PDB entry 8AS9 | X-ray diffraction, 3.40 A resolution | chains B and C of the 4 polymer chains in the assembly

Chain B:
Name: B-cell lymphoma 6 protein
Organism: Homo sapiens
UniProt: P41182 (BCL6_HUMAN); residue numbers follow UniProt; this construct covers 6-129
Sequence (137 residues; each row starts with the number of its first residue; numbers below 1 keep their minus sign (Gly-7 is residue -7)):
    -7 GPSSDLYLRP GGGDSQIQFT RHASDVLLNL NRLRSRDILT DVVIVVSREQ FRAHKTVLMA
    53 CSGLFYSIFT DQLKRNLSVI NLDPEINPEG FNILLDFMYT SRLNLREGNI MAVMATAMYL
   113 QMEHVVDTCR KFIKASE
Not modelled in the structure: -7 to -5, 129
Differences from the reference sequence: expression tag (-7 to 5); engineered mutation Gln8 (Cys in P41182), Arg67 (Cys in P41182), Asn84 (Cys in P41182)
Swiss-Prot annotation at these positions:
  - mutagenesis: Asn21 (N21K: Abolishes interaction with NCOR2 and HDAC2, no effect on interaction with CTBP1 and transcriptional autoinhibition; when associated with A-116 and 376-Q--Q-379), Ser59 (S59A: Abolished ubiquitination by the SCF(FBXL17) complex), His116 (H116A: Abolishes interaction with NCOR2 and HDAC2, no effect on interaction with CTBP1 and transcriptional autoinhibition; when associated with K-21 and 376-Q--Q-379)

Chain C:
Name: Talin-1
Organism: Mus musculus
UniProt: P26039 (TLN1_MOUSE); numbering as in UniProt (aligned over 1359-1659)
Sequence (309 residues; each row starts with the number of its first residue):
  1351 GIDPFTKHGQ KECDNALRQL ETVRELLENP VQPINDMSYF GCLDSVMENS KVLGEAMTGI
  1411 SQNAKNGNLP EFGDAIATAS KALCGFTEAA AQAAYLVGVS DPNSQAGQQG LVEPTQFARA
  1471 NQAIQMACQS LGEPGCTQAQ VLSAATIVAK HTSALCNSCR LASARTANPT AKRQFVQSAK
  1531 EVANSTANLV KTIKALDGDF TEENRAQCRA ATAPLLEAVD NLSAFASNPE FSSVPAQISP
  1591 EGRAAMEPIV ISAKTMLESA GGLIQTARAL AVNPRDPPRW SVLAGHSRTV SDSIKKLITS
  1651 MRDKAPGQL
Not modelled in the structure: 1351-1353
Differences from the reference sequence: expression tag (1351-1358)
Swiss-Prot annotation at these positions:
  - modified residue: Lys1544 (N6-acetyllysine)
  - mutagenesis: Gly1404 (G1404L: Does not affect focal adhesion (FA) formation, cell adhesion and spreading. Impairs the interaction with KANK1 and abrogates KANK1 association with FAs ...), Trp1630 (W1630A: Impairs the interaction with KANK1), Ser1641 (S1641E: Does not significantly affect the interaction with KANK1)
Reported in the primary citation:
  - mutagenesis - G1404L: abolished binding to KN-motif NCoR1 BBD fusion, Nuclear receptor corepressor 1

Interface between chain B and chain C:
Pairs across the interface - 27 pairs, chain B then chain C:
  Gly55(B) - Ser1388(C)
  Tyr58(B) - Tyr1389(C)  hydrophobic
  Tyr58(B) - Phe1390(C)  hydrophobic
  Tyr58(B) - Ala1655(C)
  Tyr58(B) - Pro1656(C)
  Tyr58(B) - Gly1657(C)  hydrogen bond (side chain-backbone)
  Thr62(B) - Pro1656(C)
  Thr62(B) - Gly1657(C)
  Glu77(B) - Arg1515(C)
  Glu77(B) - Thr1516(C)
  Glu77(B) - Ala1517(C)
  Met103(B) - Arg1510(C)
  Met103(B) - Ala1514(C)
  Met106(B) - Arg1510(C)
  Met106(B) - Leu1511(C)  hydrophobic
  Ala107(B) - Ala1514(C)
  Met110(B) - Asp1386(C)
  Met110(B) - Arg1515(C)
  Gln113(B) - Asp1386(C)
  Gln113(B) - Met1387(C)
  Gln113(B) - Ser1388(C)
  Met114(B) - Asp1386(C)  hydrogen bond (backbone-backbone)
  Glu115(B) - Asn1385(C)
  Glu115(B) - Asp1386(C)  hydrogen bond (backbone-backbone)
  Glu115(B) - Met1387(C)
  Ile125(B) - Asn1507(C)
  Ile125(B) - Arg1510(C)
Also at the interface, not in a pair above, chain B (14 interface residues in all): Met51, Val118
Also at the interface, not in a pair above, chain C (17 interface residues in all): Leu1446

In short:
The interface between chain B and chain C involves 14 residues on one side and 17 on the other, with 3
hydrogen bonds. Polar pairs include Tyr58(B)-Gly1657(C), Met114(B)-Asp1386(C) and Glu115(B)-Asp1386(C). The
paper reports that G1404L of chain C abolishes binding to KN-motif NCoR1 BBD fusion, Nuclear receptor
corepressor 1.
Chain B is B-cell lymphoma 6 protein (Homo sapiens) and chain C is Talin-1 (Mus musculus); the structure,
Crystal structure of the talin-KANK1 complex, was determined by X-ray diffraction.
